Entry 8UDK (X-ray diffraction, 3.43 A resolution); this record covers chains A and P of the 7 polymer chains in the assembly.

== Chain A ==
Name: DNA polymerase subunit gamma-1
From: Homo sapiens
Notes: EC 2.7.7.7, 3.1.11.-, 4.2.99.-
UniProtKB: P54098 (DPOG1_HUMAN); residue numbers follow UniProt; this construct covers 1-1239
Chain sequence (1239 residues; numbered 1 to 1239; the number before each row is that of its first residue):
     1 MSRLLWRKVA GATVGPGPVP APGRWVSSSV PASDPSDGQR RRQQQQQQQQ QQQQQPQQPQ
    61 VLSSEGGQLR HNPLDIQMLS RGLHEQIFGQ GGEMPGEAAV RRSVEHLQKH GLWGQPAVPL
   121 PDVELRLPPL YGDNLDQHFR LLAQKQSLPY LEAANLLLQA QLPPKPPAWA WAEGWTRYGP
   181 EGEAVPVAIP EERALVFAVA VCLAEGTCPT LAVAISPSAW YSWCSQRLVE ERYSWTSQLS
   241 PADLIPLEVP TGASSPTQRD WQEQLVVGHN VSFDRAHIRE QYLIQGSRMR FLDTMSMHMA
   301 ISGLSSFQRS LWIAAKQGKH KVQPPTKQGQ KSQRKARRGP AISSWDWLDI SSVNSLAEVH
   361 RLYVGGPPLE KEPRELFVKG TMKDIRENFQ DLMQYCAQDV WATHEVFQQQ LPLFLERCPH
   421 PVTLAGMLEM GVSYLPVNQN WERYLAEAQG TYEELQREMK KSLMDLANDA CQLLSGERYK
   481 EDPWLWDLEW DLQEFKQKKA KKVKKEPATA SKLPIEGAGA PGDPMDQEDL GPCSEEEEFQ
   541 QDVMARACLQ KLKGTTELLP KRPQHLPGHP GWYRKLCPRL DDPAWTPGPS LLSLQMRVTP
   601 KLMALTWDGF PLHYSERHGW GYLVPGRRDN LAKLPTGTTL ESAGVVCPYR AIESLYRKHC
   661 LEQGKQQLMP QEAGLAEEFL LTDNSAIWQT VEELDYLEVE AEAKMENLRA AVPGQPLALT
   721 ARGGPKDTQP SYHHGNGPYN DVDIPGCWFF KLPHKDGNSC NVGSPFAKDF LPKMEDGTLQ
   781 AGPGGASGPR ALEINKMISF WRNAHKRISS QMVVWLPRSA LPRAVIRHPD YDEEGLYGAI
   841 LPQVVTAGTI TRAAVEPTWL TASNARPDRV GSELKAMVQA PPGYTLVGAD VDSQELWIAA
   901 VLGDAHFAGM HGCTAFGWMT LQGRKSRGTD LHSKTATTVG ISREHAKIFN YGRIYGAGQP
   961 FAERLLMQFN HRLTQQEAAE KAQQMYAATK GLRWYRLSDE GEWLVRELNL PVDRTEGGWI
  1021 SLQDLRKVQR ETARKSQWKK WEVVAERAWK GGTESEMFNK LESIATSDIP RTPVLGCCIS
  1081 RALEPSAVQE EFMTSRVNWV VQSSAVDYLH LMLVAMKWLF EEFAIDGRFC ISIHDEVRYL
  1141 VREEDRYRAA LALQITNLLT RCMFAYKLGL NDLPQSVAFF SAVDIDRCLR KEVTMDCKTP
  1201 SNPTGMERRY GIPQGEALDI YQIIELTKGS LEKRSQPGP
Disordered / not traced: 1-67, 252-261, 319-341, 499-525, 624-644, 664-720, 1000-1002, 1028-1045, 1239
Construct notes: engineered mutation Ala198 (Asp in P54098), Ala200 (Glu in P54098), Ala853 (Arg in P54098)
Ligand contacts: 2'-deoxycytidine-5'-triphosphate (DCP): Asp890, Val891, Asp892, Ser893, Lys925, Asp930, His932, Arg943, Ser1181, Ala1182, Asp1184, Lys1191, Glu1192
UniProt features mapped onto this chain:
  - region: Gln43 to Gln55 (Does not contribute to polymerase and exonuclease enzymatic activities), Thr858 to Asn864 (Trigger loop)
  - motif: Val267 to Arg275 (Exo II), Tyr395 to Thr403 (Exo III), Val887 to Leu896 (Pol A), Arg943 to Gly958 (Pol B), His1134 to Val1141 (Pol C)
  - binding site (DNA): Ser306, Ser593, Lys806, Thr849, Thr1094, Ser1095
  - binding site (RNA): Arg579, His754, Gly763, Lys768, Ser863, Arg869
  - binding site (a 2'-deoxyribonucleoside 5'-triphosphate): Asp890, Val891, Ser893, Glu895, Arg943, Lys947, Tyr951, Asp1135
  - binding site (Mg(2+)): Asp890, Val891, Asp1135
  - site: Gln1102 (Critical for replication fidelity and mismatch recognition)
  - natural variant: Arg3 (R3P: In PEOB1 and SANDO), Gln55 (Q55QQ; Q55QQQ), Arg227 (R227W: In PEOB1 and MTDPS4B), Arg232 (R232G: In MTDPS4A; R232H: In LS), Leu244 (L244P: In MTDPS4A), Thr251 (T251I: In PEOB1, MTDPS4A and MTDPS4B), Gly268 (G268A: In PEOB1), Arg275 (R275Q: Found in a patient with epileptic encephalopathy, developmental delay and moderate intellectual disability; uncertain significance), His277 (H277L: In PEOB1; uncertain significance), Gly303 (G303R: In MTDPS4A), Leu304 (L304R: In PEOB1 and SANDO; L304SANDO: In PEOB1), Ser305 (S305R: In MTDPS4A), 51 further natural variant entries in UniProt
  - mutagenesis: Asp274 (D274A: Unable to idle at the 5'-end of the nascent DNA strand. Continues DNA synthesis into double-stranded DNA past the 5'-end creating a flap structure that cannot be ligated), Lys498 (K498C: Decreases processive DNA synthesis), Lys499 (K499C: Decreases processive DNA synthesis), Lys501 (K501C: Decreases processive DNA synthesis), Val543 to Leu558 (Markedly decreases the stimulation by POLG2, resulting in impaired processive DNA synthesis), Leu549 (L549N: Decreases processive DNA synthesis), Leu552 (L552N: Decreases processive DNA synthesis), Lys553 (K553N: Decreases processive DNA synthesis), Asp890 (D890N: Abolishes DNA polymerase activity), Asp1135 (D1135N: Abolishes DNA polymerase activity)
From the paper describing this entry:
  - conformationally variable residues (loop rearrangement, side-chain flip): Tyr955, Asp1135
  - binding site for 2'-deoxycytidine-5'-triphosphate: Asp890, Arg943, Asp1184, Lys1191

== Chain P ==
Molecule: 24-nt DNA strand
Sequence (24 nucleotides; numbered 1 to 24; the number before each row is that of its first residue):
     1 CGAAAACGAC GGCCAGTGCC ATAC
Disordered / not traced: 1-2
Modified residues: DOC (2',3'-dideoxycytidine-5'-monophosphate) at position 24

== Interface between chain A and chain P ==
Residue-residue contacts - 27 pairs, chain A then chain P:
  Gln317(A) - DG16(P)  hydrogen bond to the phosphate
  Arg579(A) - DG12(P)  salt bridge to the phosphate
  His754(A) - DC20(P)  salt bridge to the phosphate
  Asn761(A) - DC19(P)  hydrogen bond to the phosphate
  Gly763(A) - DC19(P)  hydrogen bond to the phosphate
  Gly763(A) - DC20(P)  hydrogen bond to the phosphate
  Ala767(A) - DA21(P)  phosphate contact
  Lys768(A) - DA21(P)  hydrogen bond to the phosphate
  Lys768(A) - DT22(P)  salt bridge to the phosphate
  Ser799(A) - DA21(P)  sugar contact
  Phe800(A) - DT22(P)  phosphate contact
  Asn803(A) - DA21(P)  hydrogen bond to the sugar
  Leu860(A) - DA23(P)  sugar contact
  Thr861(A) - DT22(P)  sugar contact
  Thr861(A) - DA23(P)  sugar contact
  Ala862(A) - DA23(P)  sugar contact
  Ser863(A) - DT22(P)  phosphate contact
  Ser863(A) - DA23(P)  hydrogen bond to the phosphate
  Asn864(A) - DA23(P)  hydrogen bond to the phosphate
  Asn864(A) - DOC_24(P)  phosphate contact
  Arg869(A) - DT22(P)  salt bridge to the phosphate
  Arg869(A) - DA23(P)  salt bridge to the phosphate
  Ile1133(A) - DOC_24(P)  sugar contact
  His1134(A) - DOC_24(P)  hydrogen bond to the sugar
  Asp1135(A) - DOC_24(P)  sugar contact
  Glu1136(A) - DOC_24(P)  phosphate contact
  Lys1191(A) - DOC_24(P)  salt bridge to the phosphate
Interface residues without a listed pair, chain A (25 interface residues in all): Val762, Ser764, Lys796, Glu895

== Overview ==
25 residues of chain A face 8 of chain P across their interface, with 9 hydrogen bonds and 6 salt bridges.
Polar contacts include Asn803(A)-DA21(P), His1134(A)-DOC_24(P) and Gln317(A)-DG16(P). Chain A binds
2'-deoxycytidine-5'-triphosphate. The paper reports a binding site for 2'-deoxycytidine-5'-triphosphate at
Asp890(A), Arg943(A) and Asp1184(A) among others; conformational variability at Tyr955(A) and Asp1135(A).
Here chain A is DNA polymerase subunit gamma-1 (Homo sapiens) and chain P is a 24-nt DNA strand. Entry 8UDK
(Human Mitochondrial DNA Polymerase gamma R853A Ternary Complex) was determined by X-ray diffraction together
with 8UDL from the same study.
